3WPC - chains B and E of the 4 polymer chains in the assembly; structure by X-ray diffraction, 1.60 A resolution.

== Chain B ==
Molecule: Toll-like receptor 9
Organism: Equus caballus
UniProt: Q2EEY0 (Q2EEY0_HORSE); numbering as in UniProt (aligned over 26-817)
Chain sequence (802 residues; each row starts with the number of its first residue):
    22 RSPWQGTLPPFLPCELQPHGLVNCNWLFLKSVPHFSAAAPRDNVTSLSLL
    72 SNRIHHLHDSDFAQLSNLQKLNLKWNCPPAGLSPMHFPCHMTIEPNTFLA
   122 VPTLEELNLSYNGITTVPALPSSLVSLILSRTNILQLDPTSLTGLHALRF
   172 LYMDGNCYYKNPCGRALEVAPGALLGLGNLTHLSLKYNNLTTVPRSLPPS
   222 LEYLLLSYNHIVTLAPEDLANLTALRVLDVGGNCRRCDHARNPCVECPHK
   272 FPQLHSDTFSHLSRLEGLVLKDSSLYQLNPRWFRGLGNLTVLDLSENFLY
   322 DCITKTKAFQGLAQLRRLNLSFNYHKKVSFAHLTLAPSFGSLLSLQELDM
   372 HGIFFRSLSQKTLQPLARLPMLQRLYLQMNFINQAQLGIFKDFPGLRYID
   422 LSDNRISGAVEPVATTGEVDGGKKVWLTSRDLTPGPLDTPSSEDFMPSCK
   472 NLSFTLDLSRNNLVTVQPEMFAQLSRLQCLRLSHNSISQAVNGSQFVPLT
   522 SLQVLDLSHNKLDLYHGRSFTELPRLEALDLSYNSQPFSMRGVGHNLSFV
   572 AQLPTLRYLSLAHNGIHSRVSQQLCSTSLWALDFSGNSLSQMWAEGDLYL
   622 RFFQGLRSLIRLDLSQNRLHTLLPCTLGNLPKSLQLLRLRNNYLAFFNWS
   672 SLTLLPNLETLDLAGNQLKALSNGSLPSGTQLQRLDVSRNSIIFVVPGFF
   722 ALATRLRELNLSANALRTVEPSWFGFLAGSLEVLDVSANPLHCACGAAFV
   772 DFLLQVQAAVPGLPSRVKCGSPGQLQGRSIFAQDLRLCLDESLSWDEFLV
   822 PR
Not modelled in the structure: 22-27, 433-462, 807-823
Construct notes: expression tag (22-25, 818-823)
Cystine bridges: Cys35-Cys45, Cys98-Cys110, Cys178-Cys184, Cys255-Cys268, Cys258-Cys265, Cys470-Cys500, Cys764-Cys790
Covalently attached groups: N-acetylglucosamine (NAG) linked to Asn200, Asn210, Asn242, Asn309, Asn513, Asn567, Asn694, Asn731
Bound ions: Na+ near Thr598 (its only coordinating residue here)
Curated features (UniProtKB/Swiss-Prot):
  - binding site (DNA): Trp47 to Lys51, Ser72 to His77, Tyr132, Arg152, Tyr179 to Lys181, Tyr208, Arg262
  - lipidation (S-palmitoyl cysteine): Cys258, Cys265
  - glycosylation (N-linked (GlcNAc...) asparagine): Asn64, Asn129, Asn200, Asn210, Asn242, Asn309, Asn340, Asn472, Asn513, Asn567, Asn669, Asn694, Asn731
  - mutagenesis: Trp47 (W47A: Significantly decreased binding to agonist CpG-DNA), Trp96 (W96A: Significantly decreased binding to agonist CpG-DNA), Phe108 (F108A: Significantly decreased binding to agonist CpG-DNA)

== Chain E ==
Molecule: 12-nt DNA strand
Sequence (12 nucleotides; row label = number of the first residue in the row):
     1 CATGACGTTCCT

== Interface between chain B and chain E ==
Pairs across the interface - 7 pairs, chain B then chain E:
  Ala615(B) - DC10(E)  phosphate contact
  Glu616(B) - DT12(E)  hydrogen bond to the base
  His641(B) - DG7(E)  phosphate contact
  His641(B) - DT8(E)  salt bridge to the phosphate
  Thr642(B) - DG7(E)  hydrogen bond to the phosphate
  Phe667(B) - DC6(E)  phosphate contact
  Phe667(B) - DG7(E)  phosphate contact
Other interface residues (no listed pair), chain B (6 interface residues in all): Leu643

== Summary ==
6 residues of chain B face 5 of chain E across their interface, with 2 hydrogen bonds and 1 salt bridge. Polar
pairs include Glu616(B)-DT12(E), Thr642(B)-DG7(E) and His641(B)-DT8(E). Covalently linked N-acetylglucosamine:
at Asn200(B), Asn210(B), Asn242(B), Asn309(B), Asn513(B) and Asn567(B) and 2 more.
Chain B is Toll-like receptor 9 (Equus caballus) and chain E is a 12-nt DNA strand; the structure, Crystal
structure of horse TLR9 in complex with agonistic DNA1668_12mer, was determined by X-ray diffraction together
with 3WPD, 3WPE, 3WPH and 3WPI from the same study.
